8KFW - chains A and E of the 5 polymer chains in the assembly; structure by X-ray diffraction, 2.30 A resolution.

Chain A:
Molecule: Holliday junction resolvase MOC1, chloroplastic
From: Zea mays
UniProt: B4FCI7 (B4FCI7_MAIZE); numbering as in UniProt (aligned over 109-271)
Amino-acid sequence (163 residues; each row starts with the number of its first residue):
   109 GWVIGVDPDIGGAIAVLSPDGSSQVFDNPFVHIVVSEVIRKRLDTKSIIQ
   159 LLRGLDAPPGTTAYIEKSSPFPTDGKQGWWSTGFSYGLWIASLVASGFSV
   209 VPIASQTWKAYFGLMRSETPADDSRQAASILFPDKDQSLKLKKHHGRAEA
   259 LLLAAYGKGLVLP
Differences from the reference sequence: engineered mutation Ala229 (Lys in B4FCI7)
Ion coordination: Mn2+ site 1: Asp115, Asp117, Glu257 (shared with DC26(E) of chain E); Mn2+ site 2: Asp115, Glu174 (shared with DC26(E) of chain E); Mn2+ site 3 near His253 (its only coordinating residue here)
What the authors report for this chain:
  - Mn2+ coordination: His253
  - catalytic residues: His253
  - mutagenesis - D115N, H253A, H253D: decreased catalytic activity
  - mutagenesis - H253K: abolished catalytic activity on HJ

Chain E:
Molecule: 8-nt DNA strand
Sequence (8 nucleotides; each row starts with the number of its first residue):
    26 CACGATTG
Ion coordination: Mn2+ site 1: DC26 (shared with Asp115(A), Asp117(A), Glu257(A) of chain A)

How chain A and chain E interact:
Residue-residue contacts (16; chain A residue first):
  Asp115(A) with DC26(E), phosphate contact
  Asp117(A) with DC26(E), phosphate contact; DA27(E), phosphate contact
  Ile118(A) with DA27(E), hydrogen bond to the phosphate
  Val146(A) with DG29(E), phosphate contact
  Ile147(A) with DG29(E), phosphate contact
  Arg148(A) with DC28(E), salt bridge to the phosphate; DG29(E), salt bridge to the phosphate
  Glu174(A) with DC26(E), phosphate contact
  Asp182(A) with DC26(E), base contact
  Gln185(A) with DC28(E), sugar contact
  Gly186(A) with DA27(E), sugar contact
  Ser189(A) with DA27(E), hydrogen bond to the phosphate; DC28(E), phosphate contact
  His253(A) with DC26(E), phosphate contact
  Glu257(A) with DC26(E), phosphate contact
Other interface residues (no listed pair), chain A (16 interface residues in all): Lys149, Arg150, Thr190

Summary:
16 residues of chain A face 4 of chain E across their interface; the contacts include 2 hydrogen bonds and 2
salt bridges. Polar contacts include Ile118(A)-DA27(E), Ser189(A)-DA27(E) and Arg148(A)-DC28(E). Asp115(A),
Asp117(A), Glu257(A) and DC26(E) form the Mn2+ site 1. From the paper: the catalytic residue His253(A); D115N,
H253A and H253D of chain A reduce catalytic activity.
Chain A is Holliday junction resolvase MOC1, chloroplastic (Zea mays) and chain E is an 8-nt DNA strand; the
structure, Crystal structure of ZmMOC1 K229A in complex with a nicked Holliday junction soaked in Mn2+ for
..., was determined by X-ray diffraction (same publication as 8KFR, 8KFS, 8KFT, 8KFU and 8KFV).
